PDB entry 5VZ9 | X-ray diffraction, 1.65 A resolution | chains A and D of the 4 polymer chains in the assembly

Chain A:
Protein: DNA-directed DNA/RNA polymerase mu
Organism: Homo sapiens
Notes: EC 2.7.7.7
Reference sequence: Q9NP87 (DPOLM_HUMAN); residue numbers follow UniProt; this construct covers 134-397, 410-494
Chain sequence (354 residues; each row starts with the number of its first residue; note: 12 numbers in that range are skipped by the numbering (no residue carries them; nothing is unmodelled there)):
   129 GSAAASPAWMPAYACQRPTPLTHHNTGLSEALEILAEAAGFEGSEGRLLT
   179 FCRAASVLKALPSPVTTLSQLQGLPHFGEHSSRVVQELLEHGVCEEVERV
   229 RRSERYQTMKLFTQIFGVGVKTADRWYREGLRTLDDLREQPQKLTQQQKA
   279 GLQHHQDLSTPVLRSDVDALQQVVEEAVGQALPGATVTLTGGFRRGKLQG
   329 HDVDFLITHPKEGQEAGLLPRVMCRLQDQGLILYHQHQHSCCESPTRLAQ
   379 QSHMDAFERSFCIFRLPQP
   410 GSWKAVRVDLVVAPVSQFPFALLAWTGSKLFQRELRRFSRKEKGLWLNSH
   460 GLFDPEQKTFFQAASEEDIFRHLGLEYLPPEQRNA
Unresolved in the structure: 129-137, 366-384
Construct notes: expression tag (129-133); linker (410); engineered mutation Ala433 (Gly in Q9NP87)
Metal / ion sites: Na+ site 1: Thr241, Ile243, Val246 (shared with 1 residue of chain P); Mg2+: Asp330, Asp332 (together with dTTP) (shared with 1 residue of chain P); Na+ site 2: Asp330, Asp332, Asp418 (shared with 2 residues of chain P)
Ligand contacts: dTTP (TTP): Gly319, Gly320, Arg323, Lys325, His329, Asp330, Asp332
Swiss-Prot annotation at these positions:
  - region: Arg323 to Asp332 (Involved in ssDNA binding)
  - binding site (Mg(2+)): Asp330, Asp332, Asp418
From the paper describing this entry:
  - mutagenesis - H329A (27-fold), W434A (23-fold), W434H (8.8-fold): decreased catalytic activity
  - mutagenesis - W434A (Kd 79.1 uM), W434H (Kd 61.1 uM): decreased binding to UTP

Chain D:
Molecule: 4-nt DNA strand
Sequence (4 nucleotides; each row starts with the number of its first residue):
     1 GCCG

Chain A / chain D interface:
Contacting residue pairs - 13 pairs, chain A then chain D:
  Gly174(A) with DG1(D), hydrogen bond to the base
  Arg175(A) with DG1(D), salt bridge to the phosphate
  Thr178(A) with DG1(D), hydrogen bond to the base; DC2(D), sugar contact
  Phe179(A) with DG1(D), sugar contact
  Pro203(A) with DC3(D), phosphate contact
  His204(A) with DC2(D), sugar contact; DC3(D), hydrogen bond to the phosphate
  Gly206(A) with DC2(D), hydrogen bond to the phosphate
  Glu207(A) with DC2(D), hydrogen bond to the phosphate
  His208(A) with DG1(D), salt bridge to the phosphate; DC2(D), hydrogen bond to the phosphate
  Ser209(A) with DC2(D), hydrogen bond to the phosphate
Other interface residues (no listed pair), chain A (14 interface residues in all): Ala140, Arg181, Leu202, Phe205
Other interface residues (no listed pair), chain D (4 interface residues in all): DG4

In short:
The interface between chain A and chain D involves 14 residues on one side and 4 on the other; the contacts
include 7 hydrogen bonds and 2 salt bridges. Polar pairs include Gly174(A)-DG1(D), Thr178(A)-DG1(D) and
His204(A)-DC3(D). The paper reports that H329A, W434A and W434H of chain A reduce catalytic activity; W434A
and W434H of chain A reduce binding to UTP.
Here chain A is DNA-directed DNA/RNA polymerase mu (Homo sapiens) and chain D is a 4-nt DNA strand. Entry 5VZ9
(Post-catalytic complex of human Polymerase Mu (G433A) mutant with incoming dTTP) was determined by X-ray
diffraction together with 5TWP, 5TWQ, 5TWR, 5TWS, 5VZ7, 5VZ8 and 9 further entries from the same study.
